5EPM - chains B and C of the 3 polymer chains in the assembly; structure by X-ray diffraction, 1.75 A resolution.

# Chain B
Name: Antibody Fab fragment light chain
From: Mus musculus
Notes: antibody fragment or engineered binder
Sequence (218 residues; row label = number of the first residue in the row):
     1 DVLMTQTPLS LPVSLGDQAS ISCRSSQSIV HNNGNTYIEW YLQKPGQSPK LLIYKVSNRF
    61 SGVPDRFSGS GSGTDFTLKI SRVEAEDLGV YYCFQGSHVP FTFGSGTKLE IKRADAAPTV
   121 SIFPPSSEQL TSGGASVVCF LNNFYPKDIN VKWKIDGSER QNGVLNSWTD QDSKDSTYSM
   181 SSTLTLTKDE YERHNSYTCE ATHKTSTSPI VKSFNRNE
Cystine bridges: Cys23-Cys93, Cys139-Cys199

# Chain C
Name: Beta-theraphotoxin-Cm1a
Reference sequence: P84507 (TX1_CERMR); residues 1-33 here = UniProt positions 1-33
Sequence (33 residues; row label = number of the first residue in the row):
     1 DCLGMFKSCD PENDKCCKRL VCSRSHRWCK WKL
Construct notes: variant Met5 (Trp in P84507), Glu12 (Lys in P84507), Arg19 (Asn in P84507), Leu20 (Tyr in P84507), Val21 (Thr in P84507), Ser25 (Arg in P84507), His26 (Asp in P84507), Trp31 (Tyr in P84507), Lys32 (Asp in P84507)
Cystine bridges: Cys2-Cys17, Cys9-Cys22, Cys16-Cys29
Swiss-Prot annotation at these positions:
  - modified residue: Leu33 (Leucine amide)
  - mutagenesis: Lys18 (K18Y: Important increase in potency toward Nav1.7/SCN9A, and low potency on Nav1.4/SCN4A and Nav1.5/SCN5A; synthetic variant D1Z/M5I/K18Y/R24Ka), Arg24 (R24K: Important increase in potency toward Nav1.7/SCN9A, and low potency on Nav1.4/SCN4A and Nav1.5/SCN5A; synthetic variant D1Z/M5I/K18Y/R24Ka), Arg27 (R27N: Important increase in potency toward Nav1.7/SCN9A, and low potency on Nav1.4/SCN4A and Nav1.5/SCN5A; synthetic variant D1Z/M5I/R27Na)

# Interface between chain B and chain C
Pairs across the interface (11):
  His31(B) - His26(C)  hydrogen bond (side chain-backbone)
  His31(B) - Arg27(C)
  Asn32(B) - Ser8(C)
  Asn33(B) - Cys9(C)  hydrogen bond (side chain-backbone)
  Asn33(B) - Arg27(C)
  Asn35(B) - Asp10(C)
  Tyr37(B) - Arg27(C)
  Lys55(B) - Glu12(C)  salt bridge
  Gly96(B) - Arg27(C)  hydrogen bond (backbone-side chain)
  Ser97(B) - Arg27(C)
  Val99(B) - Ser25(C)
Also at the interface, not in a pair above, chain B (10 interface residues in all): Phe101
Also at the interface, not in a pair above, chain C (9 interface residues in all): Pro11, Arg24

# Summary
10 residues of chain B face 9 of chain C across their interface; the contacts include 3 hydrogen bonds and 1
salt bridge. Polar pairs include Lys55(B)-Glu12(C), His31(B)-His26(C) and Asn33(B)-Cys9(C). UniProt lists 3
mutagenesis sites on chain C.
Chain B is Antibody Fab fragment light chain (Mus musculus) and chain C is Beta-theraphotoxin-Cm1a; the
structure, Ceratotoxin variant in complex with specific antibody Fab fragment, was determined by X-ray
diffraction.
